PDB entry 4UQO | X-ray diffraction, 1.88 A resolution | chain A

[Chain A]
Name: DNA repair and recombination protein rada
From: Pyrococcus furiosus
Notes: fragment: c-terminal atpase domain, residues 108-349
Reference sequence: O74036 (RADA_PYRFU); residue numbers follow UniProt; this construct covers 108-288, 301-349
Sequence (231 residues; numbered 107 to 349; 12 numbers in that range are skipped by the numbering (no residue carries them; nothing is unmodelled there); the number before each row is that of its first residue):
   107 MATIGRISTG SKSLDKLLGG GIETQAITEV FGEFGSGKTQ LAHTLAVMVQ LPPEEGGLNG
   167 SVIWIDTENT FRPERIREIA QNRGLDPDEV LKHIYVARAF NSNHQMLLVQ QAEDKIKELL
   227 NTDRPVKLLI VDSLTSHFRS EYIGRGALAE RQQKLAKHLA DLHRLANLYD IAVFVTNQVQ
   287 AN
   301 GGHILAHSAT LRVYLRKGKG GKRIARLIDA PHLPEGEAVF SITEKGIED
Unresolved in the structure: 107, 287-288, 301-306
Construct notes: expression tag (107); engineered mutation Asn288 (Arg in O74036)
Swiss-Prot annotation at these positions:
  - binding site (ATP): Gly138 to Thr145
Bound ions: Mg2+: Thr145 (together with ADP)
Small-molecule neighbours: ADP (adenosine-5'-diphosphate): Glu139, Phe140, Gly141, Ser142, Gly143, Lys144, Thr145, Gln146, Arg181, Glu184, Gln284, Lys317, Arg323, Ile342, Thr343
From the paper describing this entry:
  - conformationally variable residues (side-chain flip): Phe140
  - binding site for ADP: Gly141, Gly143, Lys144, Thr145, Gln146, Arg181, Arg323
  - Mg2+ coordination: Thr145
  - catalytic residues: Glu174 (proposed by the authors, not directly observed)

[Overview]
Chain A binds ADP. Curated annotation (UniProt) lists 8 ATP-binding residues. From the paper: the catalytic
residue Glu174; a binding site for ADP at Gly141, Gly143 and Lys144 among others.
Chain A is DNA repair and recombination protein rada (Pyrococcus furiosus); the structure, Rada C-terminal
atpase domain from pyrococcus furiosus bound to ADP, was determined by X-ray diffraction (same publication as
4D6P, 4B2P, 4A6X and 4A6P).
